3NGU - chains A and B; structure by X-ray diffraction, 2.29 A resolution.

# Chain A (and B)
Protein: Nucleoside diphosphate kinase
Source organism: Leishmania major
Notes: EC 2.7.4.6; chain B of this document is another copy of the same molecule, construct and numbering; everything in this record applies to it too
UniProtKB: Q9U1E1 (Q9U1E1_LEIMA); numbering as in UniProt (aligned over 1-151)
Sequence (151 residues; row label = number of the first residue in the row):
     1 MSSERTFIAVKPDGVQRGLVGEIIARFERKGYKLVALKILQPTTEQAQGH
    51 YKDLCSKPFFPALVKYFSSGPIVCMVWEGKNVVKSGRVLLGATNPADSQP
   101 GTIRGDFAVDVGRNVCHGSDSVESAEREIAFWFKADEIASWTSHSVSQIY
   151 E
Residues lining bound ligands: ADP (adenosine-5'-diphosphate): Lys11, Tyr51, Leu54, Phe59, Leu63, Tyr66, Arg87, Thr93, Arg104, Val111, Gly112, Asn114

# Interface between chain A and chain B
Residue-residue contacts (39; chain A residue first):
  Val15(A) with Trp141(B), hydrophobic
  Gln16(A) with Trp141(B); Thr142(B), hydrogen bond (side chain-backbone); Ser143(B); His144(B), hydrogen bond (side chain-backbone)
  Gly18(A) with Glu28(B)
  Leu19(A) with Glu28(B), hydrogen bond (backbone-side chain)
  Val20(A) with Ile24(B), hydrophobic; Glu28(B), hydrogen bond (backbone-side chain)
  Gly21(A) with Gly21(B); Ile24(B); Ala25(B); Glu28(B), hydrogen bond (backbone-side chain)
  Glu22(A) with Arg29(B), salt bridge
  Ile24(A) with Val20(B), hydrophobic; Gly21(B); Ile24(B), hydrophobic
  Glu28(A) with Gly18(B); Leu19(B); Val20(B), hydrogen bond (side chain-backbone); Gly21(B), hydrogen bond (side chain-backbone)
  Leu34(A) with Ile39(B)
  Val35(A) with Ile39(B)
  Ala36(A) with Ile39(B), hydrophobic
  Leu37(A) with Leu37(B); Lys38(B); Ile39(B); Val73(B), hydrophobic
  Lys38(A) with Leu37(B)
  Ile39(A) with Val35(B); Ala36(B), hydrophobic; Leu37(B)
  Pro71(A) with Trp141(B)
  Trp141(A) with Val15(B), hydrophobic; Gln16(B); Pro71(B), hydrophobic
  Thr142(A) with Gln16(B), hydrogen bond (backbone-side chain)
  Ser143(A) with Gln16(B)
  His144(A) with Gln16(B), hydrogen bond (backbone-side chain)
Other interface residues (no listed pair), chain A (25 interface residues in all): Arg17, Ala25, Val73, Glu137, Ser140
Other interface residues (no listed pair), chain B (26 interface residues in all): Arg17, Glu22, Leu34, Gln41, Ala139

# In short
25 residues of chain A and 26 residues of chain B are in contact, with 9 hydrogen bonds and 1 salt bridge.
Among the polar pairs are Glu22(A)-Arg29(B), Gln16(A)-Thr142(B) and Gln16(A)-His144(B). Ligands of chain A:
ADP.
Chain A and chain B are both Nucleoside diphosphate kinase (Leishmania major); the structure, Structure of
Leishmania NDKb complexed with ADP, was determined by X-ray diffraction, deposited together with 3PRV, 3NGR,
3NGS and 3NGT.
